6TD5 - chains a and b of the 28 polymer chains in the assembly; structure by electron microscopy, 3.20 A resolution.

# Chain a
Molecule: Proteasome subunit alpha type
From: Leishmania donovani
Notes: EC 3.4.25.1
Sequence (250 residues; each row starts with the number of its first residue):
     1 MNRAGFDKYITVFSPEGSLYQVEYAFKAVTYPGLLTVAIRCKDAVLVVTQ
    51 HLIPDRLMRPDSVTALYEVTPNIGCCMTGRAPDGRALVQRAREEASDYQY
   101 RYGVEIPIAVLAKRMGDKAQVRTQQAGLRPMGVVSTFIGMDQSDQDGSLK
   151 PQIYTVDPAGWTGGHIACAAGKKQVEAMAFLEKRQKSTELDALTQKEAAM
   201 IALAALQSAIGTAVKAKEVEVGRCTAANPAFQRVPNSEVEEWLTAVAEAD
Disordered / not traced: 1-3, 249-250

# Chain b
Molecule: Proteasome subunit alpha type
From: Leishmania donovani
Notes: EC 3.4.25.1
Sequence (231 residues; numbered 1 to 231; the number before each row is that of its first residue):
     1 MSEAFYGLTTFSPSGKLIQIEYATTAAGKGTTALGVKATDGVVIAAKKKA
    51 PSTLVDASSIQKVFVLDEHVGCTYSGMGPDCRVLIDSARKNCQQYKLMYN
   101 EPIPISQLVRKISAIYQEFTQSGGVRPFGCSLLVAGVDANGYHLYQVDPS
   151 GTFWAWKATAIGTGSPDAKAFLEKRYTVDMELEDAVHTALLTLKEGFDGQ
   201 MTSENTQVGRVVENRFEILSVDQLRDYLDQI
Disordered / not traced: 1-2

# How chain a and chain b interact
Contacting residue pairs (52; chain a residue first):
  Ile10(a) with Leu8(b), hydrophobic
  Thr11(a) with Arg126(b)
  Val12(a) with Leu8(b), hydrophobic; Gln19(b)
  Phe13(a) with Gln19(b), hydrogen bond (backbone-side chain); Tyr22(b); Ala26(b), hydrophobic; Met77(b), hydrophobic; Arg126(b); Pro127(b)
  Ser14(a) with Tyr22(b)
  Pro15(a) with Tyr22(b)
  Glu16(a) with Thr25(b); Lys29(b), hydrogen bond (backbone-side chain)
  Gly17(a) with Tyr22(b); Ala26(b); Lys29(b), hydrogen bond (backbone-side chain)
  Ser18(a) with Lys29(b), hydrogen bond
  Leu19(a) with Met77(b), hydrophobic; Arg126(b)
  Lys113(a) with Arg82(b); Asp86(b), salt bridge
  Asp117(a) with Arg82(b); Asp86(b)
  Gln120(a) with Pro79(b); Asp80(b), hydrogen bond; Val83(b)
  Thr123(a) with Arg126(b), hydrogen bond (backbone-side chain)
  Gln124(a) with Phe119(b); Gly124(b); Val125(b); Arg126(b), hydrogen bond (side chain-backbone)
  Gln125(a) with Gly124(b)
  Ala126(a) with Gly124(b), hydrogen bond (backbone-backbone)
  Tyr154(a) with Ser59(b)
  Ala159(a) with Pro79(b)
  Gly160(a) with Pro79(b)
  Trp161(a) with Gly78(b); Pro79(b)
  Gly164(a) with Val55(b); Asp56(b); Ser59(b), hydrogen bond (backbone-side chain)
  His165(a) with Leu54(b), hydrogen bond (side chain-backbone); Val55(b); Asp56(b)
  Ile166(a) with Leu54(b), hydrogen bond (backbone-backbone)
  Ala167(a) with Leu54(b)
  Leu181(a) with Leu54(b), hydrophobic
  Glu182(a) with Ser52(b), hydrogen bond; Leu54(b)
  Gln185(a) with Thr53(b); Leu54(b)
Interface residues without a listed pair, chain a (31 interface residues in all): Arg40, Gly163, Leu190
Interface residues without a listed pair, chain b (30 interface residues in all): Tyr6, Ala23, Ile60, Gly76, Phe128, Gly129

# Summary
31 residues of chain a face 30 of chain b across their interface; the contacts include 12 hydrogen bonds and 1
salt bridge. Among the polar pairs are Lys113(a)-Asp86(b), Phe13(a)-Gln19(b) and Glu16(a)-Lys29(b).
Here chain a is Proteasome subunit alpha type and chain b is Proteasome subunit alpha type, both from
Leishmania donovani. Entry 6TD5 (Leishmania tarentolae proteasome 20S subunit complexed with LXE408 and
bortezomib) was determined by electron microscopy, deposited together with 6TCZ.
